PDB entry 3CT0 | X-ray diffraction, 1.77 A resolution | chain A

# Chain A
Molecule: Morphogenesis protein 1
Source organism: Bacteriophage phi-29
UniProtKB: P15132 (VG13_BPPH2); numbering as in UniProt (aligned over 1-159)
Chain sequence (159 residues; row label = number of the first residue in the row):
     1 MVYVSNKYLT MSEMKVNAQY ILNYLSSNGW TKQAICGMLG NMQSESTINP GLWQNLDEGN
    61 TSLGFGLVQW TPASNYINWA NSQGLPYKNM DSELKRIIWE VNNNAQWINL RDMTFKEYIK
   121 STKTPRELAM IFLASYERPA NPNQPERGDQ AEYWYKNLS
UniProt features mapped onto this chain:
  - active site: Glu45 (For lysozyme-like glycosidase activity)
  - binding site (substrate): Glu45, Thr71, Gln106, Glu137 to Ala140

# Summary
From UniProt: active-site residue Glu45 and 7 substrate-binding residues.
Chain A is Morphogenesis protein 1 (Bacteriophage phi-29); the structure, Crystal and cryoEM structural
studies of a cell wall degrading enzyme in the bacteriophage phi29 tail, was determined by X-ray diffraction
together with 3CSQ, 3CSR, 3CSZ, 3CT1 and 3CT5 from the same study.
